PDB entry 9BX4 | electron microscopy, 9.20 A resolution (very low resolution: no residue pairs are listed; an interface is given only as per-side residue counts) | chains B and E of the 6 polymer chains in the assembly

[Chain B]
Molecule: Nucleoprotein
From: Influenza A virus
Reference sequence: A0A516TQ93 (A0A516TQ93_9INFA); residues 1-498 here = UniProt positions 1-498
Sequence (498 residues; each row starts with the number of its first residue):
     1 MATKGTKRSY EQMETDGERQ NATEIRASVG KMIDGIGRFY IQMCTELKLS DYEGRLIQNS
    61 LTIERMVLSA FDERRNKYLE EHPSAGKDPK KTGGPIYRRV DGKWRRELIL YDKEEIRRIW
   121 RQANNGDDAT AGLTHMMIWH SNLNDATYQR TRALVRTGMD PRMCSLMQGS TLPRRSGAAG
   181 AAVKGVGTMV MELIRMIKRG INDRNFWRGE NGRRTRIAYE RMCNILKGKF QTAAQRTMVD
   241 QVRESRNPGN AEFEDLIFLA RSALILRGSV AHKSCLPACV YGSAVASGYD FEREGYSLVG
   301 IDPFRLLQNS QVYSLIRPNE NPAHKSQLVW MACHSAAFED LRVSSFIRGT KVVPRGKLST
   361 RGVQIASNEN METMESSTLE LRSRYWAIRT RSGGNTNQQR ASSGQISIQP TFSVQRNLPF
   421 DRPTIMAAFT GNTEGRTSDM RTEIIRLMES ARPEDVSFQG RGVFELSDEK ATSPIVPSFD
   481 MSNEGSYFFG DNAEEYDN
Not modelled in the structure: 1-20, 491-498

[Chain E]
Molecule: viral RNA
From: Influenza A virus
Sequence (60 nucleotides; numbered 1 to 66; 6 numbers in that range are skipped by the numbering (no residue carries them; nothing is unmodelled there); the number before each row is that of its first residue):
     1 UUUUUUUUUU UUUUUUUUU
    26 UUUUUUUUUU UUUUUUUUUU UUUUUUUUUU UUUUUUUUUU U
Not modelled in the structure: 45-66

[Chain B / chain E interface]
At this resolution (9 A) residue pairs are not listed: 11 residues of chain B and 7 of chain E lie at the interface.

[In short]
Chain B and chain E form an interface of 11 and 7 residues respectively.
Chain B is Nucleoprotein and chain E is viral RNA, both from Influenza A virus; the structure, Structure of
influenza A RNP, 4xNP local reconstruction, class 6, was determined by electron microscopy (same publication
as 9BWV, 9BWZ, 9BX0, 9BX1 and 9C4H).
